5TM6 - chains A and B of the 4 polymer chains in the assembly; structure by X-ray diffraction, 2.54 A resolution.

== Chain A (and B) ==
Molecule: Estrogen receptor
Source organism: Homo sapiens
Notes: fragment: ligand-binding domain; chain B of this document is another copy of the same molecule, construct and numbering; everything in this record applies to it too
UniProt: P03372 (ESR1_HUMAN), isoform P03372-3; residues 298-554 here correspond to UniProt positions 125-381 (UniProt number = residue number - 173)
Amino-acid sequence (257 residues; each row starts with the number of its first residue):
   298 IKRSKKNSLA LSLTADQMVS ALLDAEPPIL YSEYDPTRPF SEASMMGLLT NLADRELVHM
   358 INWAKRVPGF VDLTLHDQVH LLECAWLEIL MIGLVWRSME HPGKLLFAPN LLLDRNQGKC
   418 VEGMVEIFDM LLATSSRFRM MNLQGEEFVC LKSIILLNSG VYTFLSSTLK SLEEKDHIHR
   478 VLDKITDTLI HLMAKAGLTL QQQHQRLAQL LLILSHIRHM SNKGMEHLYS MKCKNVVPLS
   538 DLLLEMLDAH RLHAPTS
Not modelled in the structure: 298-303, 334-335, 463-471, 549-554 (chain B: 298-303, 462-463, 549-554)
Construct notes: engineered mutation Ser537 (Tyr364 in P03372)

== Interface between chain A and chain B ==
Residue-residue contacts (60; chain A residue first):
  Ala430(A) - Tyr459(B)
  Arg434(A) - Tyr459(B)
  Arg434(A) - His476(B)  hydrogen bond
  Ile451(A) - Leu509(B)  hydrophobic
  Asn455(A) - Leu509(B)  hydrogen bond (side chain-backbone)
  Asn455(A) - Ser512(B)
  Asn455(A) - His513(B)  hydrogen bond (backbone-side chain)
  Ser456(A) - His513(B)
  Val458(A) - His513(B)
  Tyr459(A) - Ala430(B)
  Tyr459(A) - Arg434(B)  hydrogen bond
  Tyr459(A) - Ile510(B)
  Tyr459(A) - His513(B)
  Thr460(A) - His513(B)
  His476(A) - Arg434(B)  hydrogen bond
  Asp480(A) - Gln502(B)
  Asp480(A) - Gln506(B)  hydrogen bond
  Thr483(A) - His501(B)
  Thr483(A) - Ala505(B)
  Asp484(A) - Gln498(B)  hydrogen bond
  Asp484(A) - Gln502(B)  hydrogen bond
  Ile487(A) - His501(B)
  Gln498(A) - Asp484(B)
  His501(A) - Thr483(B)
  His501(A) - Asp484(B)  salt bridge
  His501(A) - Ile487(B)
  His501(A) - Leu504(B)
  Gln502(A) - Asp480(B)
  Gln502(A) - Asp484(B)  hydrogen bond
  Leu504(A) - His501(B)
  Leu504(A) - Leu504(B)  hydrophobic
  Ala505(A) - Thr483(B)
  Ala505(A) - Leu508(B)  hydrophobic
  Gln506(A) - Asp480(B)  hydrogen bond
  Leu508(A) - Ala505(B)  hydrophobic
  Leu509(A) - Ile451(B)  hydrophobic
  Leu509(A) - Asn455(B)
  Ile510(A) - Tyr459(B)
  Leu511(A) - Ser512(B)
  Ser512(A) - Leu511(B)
  Ser512(A) - Arg515(B)  hydrogen bond
  His513(A) - Asn455(B)  hydrogen bond (side chain-backbone)
  His513(A) - Ser456(B)
  His513(A) - Gly457(B)
  His513(A) - Tyr459(B)
  His513(A) - Thr460(B)
  His513(A) - Arg515(B)  hydrogen bond
  Arg515(A) - Ser512(B)  hydrogen bond
  Arg515(A) - His513(B)
  Arg515(A) - His516(B)
  His516(A) - Arg515(B)
  His516(A) - Asn519(B)  hydrogen bond
  Asn519(A) - His516(B)  hydrogen bond
  Asn519(A) - Asn519(B)  hydrogen bond
  Lys520(A) - His547(B)
  Lys520(A) - Arg548(B)
  Glu523(A) - Glu523(B)
  Glu523(A) - Arg548(B)  salt bridge
  His547(A) - Lys520(B)
  Arg548(A) - Glu423(B)  salt bridge
Also at the interface, not in a pair above, chain A (37 interface residues in all): Glu385, Gly457, Leu479, Leu497, Gln500
Also at the interface, not in a pair above, chain B (39 interface residues in all): Glu385, Gly420, Met427, Val458, Leu479, Leu497

== Overview ==
Chain A and chain B form an interface of 37 and 39 residues respectively; the contacts include 17 hydrogen
bonds and 3 salt bridges. Polar pairs include His501(A)-Asp484(B), Glu523(A)-Arg548(B) and
Arg548(A)-Glu423(B).
Chain A and chain B are both Estrogen receptor (Homo sapiens); the structure, Crystal Structure of the
ER-alpha Ligand-binding Domain (Y537S) in Complex with the OBHS-ASC compound,
6-(4-((1R,4S,6R)-6-((4-bromophenoxy)sulfonyl)-3-(4-hydroxyphenyl)-7-oxabicyclo[2.2.1]hept-2-en-2-yl)phenoxy)hexanoic
acid, was determined by X-ray diffraction together with 5KR9, 5KRA, 5KRC, 5KRF, 5KRH, 5KRI and 43 further
entries from the same study.
